PDB entry 6OMC | electron microscopy, 3.80 A resolution | chains I and J of the 13 polymer chains in the assembly

[Chain I (and J)]
Protein: Major capsid protein
From: Escherichia phage T5
Notes: chain J of this document is another copy of the same molecule, construct and numbering; everything in this record applies to it too
UniProt: Q6QGD8 (CAPSD_BPT5); residue numbers follow UniProt; this construct covers 160-458
Sequence (299 residues; numbered 160 to 458; the number before each row is that of its first residue):
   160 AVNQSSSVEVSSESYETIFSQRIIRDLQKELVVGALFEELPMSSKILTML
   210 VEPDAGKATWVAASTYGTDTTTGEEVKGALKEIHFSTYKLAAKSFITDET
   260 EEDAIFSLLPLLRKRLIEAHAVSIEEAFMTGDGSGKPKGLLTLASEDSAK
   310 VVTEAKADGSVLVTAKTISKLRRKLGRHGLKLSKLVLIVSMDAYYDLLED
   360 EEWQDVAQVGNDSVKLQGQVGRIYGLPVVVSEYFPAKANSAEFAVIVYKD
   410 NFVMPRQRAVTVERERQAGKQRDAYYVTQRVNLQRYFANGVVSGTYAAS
UniProt features mapped onto this chain:
  - mutagenesis: Ile183 (I183T: Confers resistance to Pycsar-mediated defense), Met201 (M201V: Confers resistance to Pycsar-mediated defense), Met208 (M208T: Confers resistance to Pycsar-mediated defense), Glu260 (E260G: Confers resistance to Pycsar-mediated defense), Ile283 (I283T: Confers resistance to Pycsar-mediated defense), Ser328 (S328P: Confers resistance to Pycsar-mediated defense, reduced fitness compared to wild-type phage), Tyr353 (Y353C: Confers resistance to Pycsar-mediated defense, reduced fitness compared to wild-type phage)

[Chain I / chain J interface]
Residue-residue contacts - 95 pairs, chain I then chain J:
  Gln163(I) - Lys204(J)  hydrogen bond (backbone-side chain)
  Ser171(I) - Lys204(J)  hydrogen bond
  Thr176(I) - Ser203(J)
  Thr176(I) - Ile205(J)
  Ile177(I) - Ser203(J)  hydrogen bond (backbone-side chain)
  Ile177(I) - Leu206(J)
  Phe178(I) - Thr207(J)
  Ser179(I) - Thr207(J)  hydrogen bond (backbone-backbone)
  Ser179(I) - Met208(J)
  Arg181(I) - Met208(J)  hydrogen bond
  Arg181(I) - Leu209(J)
  Arg181(I) - Tyr445(J)  hydrogen bond
  Ile182(I) - Leu209(J)
  Ile183(I) - Leu209(J)  hydrogen bond (backbone-backbone)
  Ile183(I) - Val210(J)
  Ile183(I) - Glu211(J)  hydrogen bond (backbone-backbone)
  Ile183(I) - Tyr445(J)  hydrophobic
  Arg184(I) - Glu211(J)
  Arg184(I) - Asp213(J)  salt bridge
  Asp185(I) - Lys408(J)  salt bridge
  Asp185(I) - Phe446(J)
  Leu186(I) - His337(J)  hydrogen bond (backbone-side chain)
  Gln187(I) - His337(J)
  Lys188(I) - Asp213(J)  salt bridge
  Lys188(I) - His337(J)  hydrogen bond
  Glu189(I) - Lys340(J)  salt bridge
  Tyr247(I) - Trp219(J)  hydrophobic
  Lys248(I) - Trp219(J)
  Lys248(I) - Val220(J)
  Lys248(I) - Tyr225(J)
  Leu249(I) - Trp219(J)  hydrophobic
  Ala250(I) - Thr231(J)  hydrogen bond (backbone-side chain)
  Lys252(I) - Gly232(J)
  Lys252(I) - Glu233(J)  salt bridge
  Phe254(I) - Glu233(J)
  Leu270(I) - Glu211(J)
  Leu270(I) - Lys236(J)
  Leu271(I) - Lys236(J)
  Lys273(I) - Glu211(J)  salt bridge
  Arg274(I) - Asp213(J)
  Arg274(I) - Ala214(J)
  Arg274(I) - Glu234(J)  salt bridge
  Arg274(I) - Val235(J)  hydrogen bond (side chain-backbone)
  Arg274(I) - Gly237(J)
  Glu277(I) - Ala214(J)
  Ala278(I) - Ala214(J)  hydrophobic
  Ala278(I) - Gly215(J)
  Val281(I) - Ala214(J)
  Val281(I) - Gly215(J)
  Ser282(I) - Lys216(J)
  Ser282(I) - Ala217(J)  hydrogen bond (side chain-backbone)
  Ser282(I) - Trp219(J)
  Ile283(I) - Trp219(J)  hydrophobic
  Glu285(I) - Lys216(J)  salt bridge
  Ala286(I) - Trp219(J)
  Gly294(I) - Val220(J)
  Lys295(I) - Trp219(J)
  Pro296(I) - Trp219(J)
  Asp317(I) - Arg332(J)  salt bridge
  Met350(I) - Arg336(J)
  Met350(I) - His337(J)
  Asp351(I) - Arg336(J)  salt bridge
  Tyr354(I) - Ser328(J)
  Tyr354(I) - Arg332(J)  hydrogen bond (backbone-side chain)
  Tyr354(I) - Gly335(J)
  Tyr354(I) - Leu339(J)  hydrogen bond (side chain-backbone)
  Tyr354(I) - Lys340(J)
  Asp355(I) - Arg332(J)  salt bridge
  Leu357(I) - Ser328(J)  hydrogen bond (backbone-side chain)
  Leu357(I) - Arg331(J)
  Leu357(I) - Tyr383(J)  hydrogen bond (backbone-side chain)
  Glu358(I) - Lys325(J)
  Glu358(I) - Ser328(J)  hydrogen bond (backbone-side chain)
  Glu358(I) - Lys329(J)  salt bridge
  Glu358(I) - Arg332(J)  salt bridge
  Gln363(I) - Trp362(J)  hydrogen bond
  Gln363(I) - Tyr383(J)
  Asp364(I) - Glu361(J)
  Asp364(I) - Trp362(J)  hydrogen bond (backbone-backbone)
  Val365(I) - Glu360(J)
  Val365(I) - Asp364(J)
  Val365(I) - Gly369(J)
  Ala366(I) - Val368(J)
  Gln367(I) - Gln367(J)
  Gln367(I) - Val368(J)  hydrogen bond (backbone-backbone)
  Gln367(I) - Gly369(J)
  Gln367(I) - Asn370(J)
  Lys374(I) - Trp362(J)
  Lys374(I) - Asp371(J)  salt bridge
  Gln378(I) - Trp362(J)
  Gln378(I) - Tyr383(J)
  Val389(I) - Lys340(J)
  Glu391(I) - His337(J)
  Glu391(I) - Lys340(J)  salt bridge
  Lys396(I) - Arg332(J)
Other interface residues (no listed pair), chain I (58 interface residues in all): Ser164, Ser253, Leu275, Asp359, Val368, Val440
Other interface residues (no listed pair), chain J (54 interface residues in all): Pro212, Thr218, Ala221, Leu239, Val373, Gly384, Asp409

[In short]
58 residues of chain I and 54 residues of chain J are in contact, with 21 hydrogen bonds and 15 salt bridges.
Polar pairs include Arg184(I)-Asp213(J), Asp185(I)-Lys408(J) and Lys188(I)-Asp213(J). UniProt lists 7
mutagenesis sites on chain I.
Chain I and chain J are both Major capsid protein (Escherichia phage T5); the structure, capsid of T5 virion,
was determined by electron microscopy (same publication as 6OKB and 6OMA).
